Entry 6AH3 (electron microscopy, 3.48 A resolution); this record covers chains A and K of the 12 polymer chains in the assembly.

[Chain A]
Molecule: Ribonuclease P RNA
Source organism: Saccharomyces cerevisiae (strain ATCC 204508 / S288c)
Sequence (369 nucleotides; each row starts with the number of its first residue):
     1 GUGGAACAGUGGUAAUUCCUACGAUUAAGAAACCUGUUUACAGAAGGAUC
    51 CCCACCUAUGGGCGGGUUAUCAGAUAUUAUCAGGUGGGAAAUUCGGUGGA
   101 ACACAGUGGAGCCUUGUCCUCCGGGUUAAUGUCGCUUUUGGCAUUGGCCC
   151 CUGCUCCUGAGAGAAGAAAUAUACUGGGGAACCAGUCUUUACCGACCGUU
   201 GUUAUCAGAAAUUCACGGAGUUCGGCCUAGGUCGGACUCCGAUGGGAACG
   251 GCAACGGUUGUUCCGUUUGACUUGUCGCCCGCUACGGCGUGAGCGUCAAG
   301 GUCUGUUGAGUGCAAUCGUAGGACGUCAUUAGUGGCGAACCCGAUACCGA
   351 UUACUGCUGCUGUUCCAGC
Bound ions: Mg2+ site 1: A91, U92, U93 (shared with 1 residue of chain T); Mg2+ site 2: A91, G343, A344 (shared with 2 residues of chain T)

[Chain K]
Name: Ribonuclease P protein subunit RPR2
Source organism: Saccharomyces cerevisiae (strain ATCC 204508 / S288c)
Notes: EC 3.1.26.5
UniProtKB: P40571 (RPR2_YEAST); residues 1-144 here = UniProt positions 1-144
Chain sequence (144 residues; row label = number of the first residue in the row):
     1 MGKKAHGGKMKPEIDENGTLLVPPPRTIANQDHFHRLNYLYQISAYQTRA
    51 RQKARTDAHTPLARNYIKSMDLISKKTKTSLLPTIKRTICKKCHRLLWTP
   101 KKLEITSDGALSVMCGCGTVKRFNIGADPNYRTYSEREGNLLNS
Disordered / not traced: 1-16
Bound ions: Zn2+: Cys90, Cys115, Cys117
UniProt features mapped onto this chain:
  - binding site (Zn(2+)): Cys90, Cys93, Cys115, Cys117

[How chain A and chain K interact]
Residue-residue contacts (16):
  G177(A) - Lys68(K)  salt bridge to the phosphate
  A204(A) - Lys78(K)  base contact
  G208(A) - Arg137(K)  salt bridge to the phosphate
  C240(A) - Arg122(K)  sugar contact
  G241(A) - Asn124(K)  sugar contact
  A242(A) - Phe123(K)  sugar contact
  A242(A) - Asn124(K)  hydrogen bond to the base
  A242(A) - Tyr131(K)  base contact
  U243(A) - Pro83(K)  phosphate contact
  G244(A) - Leu81(K)  phosphate contact
  G244(A) - Lys86(K)  phosphate contact
  G245(A) - Ser74(K)  phosphate contact
  G245(A) - Lys75(K)  sugar contact
  G245(A) - Thr79(K)  phosphate contact
  G245(A) - Lys86(K)  salt bridge to the phosphate
  G246(A) - Lys91(K)  salt bridge to the phosphate
Also at the interface, not in a pair above, chain K (17 interface residues in all): Ser80, Arg87, Thr133

[Overview]
10 residues of chain A and 17 residues of chain K are in contact; the contacts include 1 hydrogen bond and 4
salt bridges. Polar pairs include A242(A)-Asn124(K), G177(A)-Lys68(K) and G208(A)-Arg137(K). UniProt lists 4
Zn2+-binding residues on chain K.
Here chain A is Ribonuclease P RNA and chain K is Ribonuclease P protein subunit RPR2, both from Saccharomyces
cerevisiae (strain ATCC 204508 / S288c). Entry 6AH3 (Cryo-EM structure of yeast Ribonuclease P with pre-tRNA
substrate) was determined by electron microscopy (same publication as 6AGB).
